6C95 - chains B and D of the 3 polymer chains in the assembly; structure by X-ray diffraction, 3.15 A resolution.

# Chain B
Name: N-alpha-acetyltransferase 10
From: Homo sapiens
Notes: EC 2.3.1.255
Reference sequence: P41227 (NAA10_HUMAN); residue numbers follow UniProt; this construct covers 1-235
Chain sequence (236 residues; numbered 0 to 235; the number before each row is that of its first residue; numbering starts at 0):
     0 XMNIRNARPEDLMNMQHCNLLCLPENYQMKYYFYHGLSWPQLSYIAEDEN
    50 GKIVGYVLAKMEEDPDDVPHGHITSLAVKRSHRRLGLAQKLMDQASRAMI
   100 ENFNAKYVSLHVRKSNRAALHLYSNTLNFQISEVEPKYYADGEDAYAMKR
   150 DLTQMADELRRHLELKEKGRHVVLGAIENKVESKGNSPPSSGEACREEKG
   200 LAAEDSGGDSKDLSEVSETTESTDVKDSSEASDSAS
Disordered / not traced: 161-235
Construct notes: acetylation (0)
Modified / non-standard residues: ACE (acetyl group) at position 0
Ligand contacts: inositol hexakisphosphate (IHP): His16, Lys51, Lys78
Curated features (UniProtKB/Swiss-Prot):
  - modified residue: Met1 (N-acetylmethionine), Lys136 (N6-acetyllysine), Ser182 (Phosphoserine), Ser186 (Phosphoserine), Ser205 (Phosphoserine), Ser209 (Phosphoserine), Ser213 (Phosphoserine), Ser216 (Phosphoserine)
  - natural variant: Ser37 (S37P: In NATD), Tyr43 (Y43S: In NATD), Arg83 (R83H: In NATD)
  - mutagenesis: Lys136 (K136R: Loss of its ability to acetylate HSPA1A and HSPA1B), Ser209 (S209A: Abolishes phosphorylation by IKKB and reduces cell growth)
From the paper describing this entry:
  - conformationally variable residues (loop rearrangement, order/disorder transition): Glu24, Tyr26, Arg82, Arg83, His110, Arg112, Tyr137, Tyr138
  - catalytic residues: Glu24, His110, Arg112, Tyr138 (citing earlier work)

# Chain D
Name: Huntingtin-interacting protein K
From: Homo sapiens
Reference sequence: Q9NX55 (HYPK_HUMAN); residue numbers follow UniProt; this construct covers 1-129
Chain sequence (129 residues; numbered 1 to 129; the number before each row is that of its first residue):
     1 MRRRGEIDMATEGDVELELETETSGPERPPEKPRKHDSGAADLERVTDYA
    51 EEKEIQSSNLETAMSVIGDRRSREQKAKQEREKELAKVTIKKEDLELIMT
   101 EMEISRAAAERSLREHMGNVVEALIALTN
Disordered / not traced: 1-34
From the paper describing this entry:
  - mutagenesis - H36A, L43A/V46A: increased catalytic activity
  - mutagenesis - E101A/E103A, V121A/I125A: unchanged binding to hNatA

# Interface between chain B and chain D
Residue-residue contacts (16; chain B residue first):
  Glu24(B) with His36(D)
  Tyr26(B) with His36(D), hydrogen bond; Ser38(D)
  Lys29(B) with Leu43(D)
  Tyr30(B) with Ser38(D); Gly39(D); Asp42(D), hydrogen bond; Leu43(D), hydrophobic
  Tyr33(B) with Asp42(D); Leu43(D), hydrophobic; Arg45(D); Val46(D), hydrophobic
  Lys59(B) with Asp42(D), salt bridge
  Glu134(B) with Lys35(D), salt bridge
  Tyr137(B) with Lys35(D), hydrogen bond (backbone-backbone); His36(D)
Other interface residues (no listed pair), chain B (9 interface residues in all): Lys136
The authors on this interface:
  - interface residues, chain B: Tyr26(B), Lys29(B), Tyr30(B), Tyr33(B)
  - interface residues, chain D: Leu43(D), Val46(D)

# Overview
The interface between chain B and chain D involves 9 residues on one side and 8 on the other, with 3 hydrogen
bonds and 2 salt bridges. Among the polar pairs are Lys59(B)-Asp42(D), Glu134(B)-Lys35(D) and
Tyr26(B)-His36(D). The paper reports catalytic residues Glu24(B), His110(B) and Arg112(B) among others; H36A
and L43A/V46A of chain D increase catalytic activity; 4 substitutions were tested in all.
Here chain B is N-alpha-acetyltransferase 10 and chain D is Huntingtin-interacting protein K, both from Homo
sapiens. Entry 6C95 (The Human NatA (Naa10/Naa15) amino-terminal acetyltransferase complex bound to HYPK) was
determined by X-ray diffraction (same publication as 6C9M).
